PDB entry 8E2U | electron microscopy, 3.48 A resolution | chains A and L of the 3 polymer chains in the assembly

== Chain A ==
Protein: Fusion glycoprotein F0
Source organism: Human metapneumovirus A
Notes: engineered mutation(s): Q100R, S101R, A113C, A185P, A339C
Amino-acid sequence (439 residues; numbered 18 to 456; the number before each row is that of its first residue):
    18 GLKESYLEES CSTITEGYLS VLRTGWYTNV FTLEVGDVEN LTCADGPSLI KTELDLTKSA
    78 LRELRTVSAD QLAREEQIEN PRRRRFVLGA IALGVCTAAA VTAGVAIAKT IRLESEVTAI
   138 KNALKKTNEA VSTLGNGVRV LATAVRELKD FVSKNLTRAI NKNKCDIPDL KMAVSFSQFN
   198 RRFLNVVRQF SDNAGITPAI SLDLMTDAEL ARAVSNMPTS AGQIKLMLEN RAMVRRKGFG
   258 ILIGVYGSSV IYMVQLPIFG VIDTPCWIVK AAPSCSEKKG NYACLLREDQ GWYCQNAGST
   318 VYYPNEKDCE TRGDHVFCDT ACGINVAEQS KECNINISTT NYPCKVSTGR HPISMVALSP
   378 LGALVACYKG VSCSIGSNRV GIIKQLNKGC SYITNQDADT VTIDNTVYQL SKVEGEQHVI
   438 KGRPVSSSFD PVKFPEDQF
Disulfide bonds: Cys28-Cys407, Cys60-Cys182, Cys113-Cys339, Cys283-Cys311, Cys326-Cys335, Cys350-Cys361, Cys384-Cys390
From the paper describing this entry:
  - conformationally variable residues (helix shift): Val84 to Glu92

== Chain L ==
Protein: RSV-199 light chain
Source organism: Homo sapiens
Amino-acid sequence (216 residues; each row starts with the number of its first residue; note: 1 number in that range is skipped by the numbering (no residue carries it; nothing is unmodelled there); a row labelled like 30A-30C holds insertion residues (30A, then the next letters in order)):
     1 QAVVTQPPS
    11 VSGAPGQRVI ISCTGSGSNL
30A-30C GAD
    31 YGVHWYQQLP GTAPKLLIYG DRNRPSGVPD RFSGSKSGTS ASLAITGLQA EDEADYYCQS
    91 YDRSL
   95A N
    96 WVFGGGTKLT VLGQPKAAPS VTLFPPSSEE LQANKATLVC LISDFYPGAV TVAWKADSSP
   156 VNAGVETTKP SKQSNNKYAA SSYLSLTPEQ WKSHKSYSCQ VTHEGSTVEK TVAPAECS
Disulfide bonds: Cys23-Cys88, Cys135-Cys194

== How chain A and chain L interact ==
Contacting residue pairs (11):
  Arg156(A) with Asp30C(L)
  Asn233(A) with Arg93(L)
  Met234(A) with Tyr31(L)
  Pro235(A) with Ala30B(L); Asp30C(L); Tyr31(L)
  Thr236(A) with Tyr31(L), hydrogen bond (backbone-side chain); Tyr91(L)
  Ser237(A) with Tyr91(L)
  Ala238(A) with Tyr91(L), hydrogen bond (backbone-side chain); Asn95A(L)
Other interface residues (no listed pair), chain A (8 interface residues in all): Ser232
Other interface residues (no listed pair), chain L (7 interface residues in all): Trp96
Interface features reported in the paper:
  - epitope / paratope residues, chain A: Pro235(A)
  - epitope / paratope residues, chain L: Tyr31(L), Tyr91(L)

== Summary ==
Chain A and chain L form an interface of 8 and 7 residues respectively, with 2 hydrogen bonds. Polar pairs
include Thr236(A)-Tyr31(L) and Ala238(A)-Tyr91(L). From the paper: epitope/paratope residues Pro235(A) and
Tyr31(L) among others; conformational variability at Val84(A).
Here chain A is Fusion glycoprotein F0 (Human metapneumovirus A) and chain L is RSV-199 light chain (Homo
sapiens). Entry 8E2U (HMPV F monomer bound to RSV-199 Fab) was determined by electron microscopy, deposited
together with 8DZW and 8EBP.
